4LD0 - chains A and D of the 5 polymer chains in the assembly; structure by X-ray diffraction, 3.75 A resolution.

Chain A:
Protein: Crossover junction endodeoxyribonuclease RuvC
From: Thermus thermophilus
Notes: EC 3.1.22.4; fragment: RuvC
Reference sequence: Q5SJC4 (RUVC_THET8); residues 1-166 here = UniProt positions 1-166
Sequence (169 residues; numbered -2 to 166; the number before each row is that of its first residue; numbers below 1 keep their minus sign (Gly-2 is residue -2)):
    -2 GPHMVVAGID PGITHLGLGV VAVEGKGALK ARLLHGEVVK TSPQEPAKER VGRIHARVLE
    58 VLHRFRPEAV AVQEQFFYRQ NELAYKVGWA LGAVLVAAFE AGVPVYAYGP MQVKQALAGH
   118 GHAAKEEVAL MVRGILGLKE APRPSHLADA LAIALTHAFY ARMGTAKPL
Not modelled in the structure: -2 to 0, 22-23, 116-121
Differences from the reference sequence: expression tag (-2 to 0); engineered mutation Gln70 (Glu in Q5SJC4)
Curated features (UniProtKB/Swiss-Prot):
  - motif: Phe74 to Arg76 (Wedge)
  - active site: Asp7, His143, Asp146
  - binding site (Mg(2+)): Asp7, His143
  - binding site (DNA): Ile10, Thr11, Pro40, Arg47, Phe73, Phe74, Arg76, Gln77, Leu80, Lys83, Met108, Arg140
  - mutagenesis: Phe73 (F73A: About 50% HJ resolution activity), Phe74 (F74A: Slightly reduced HJ resolution activity, altered sequence specificity), Tyr75 (Y75A: Improved HJ resolution), Arg76 (R76A: Reduced HJ resolution), His143 (H143A: About wild-type HJ resolution; H143D: Improved HJ resolution), Asp146 (D146N: Loss of HJ resolution)
From the paper describing this entry:
  - mutagenesis - E70Q: abolished catalytic activity
  - binding site for the 31-nt DNA strand: Thr11, Pro40, Arg47, Arg76, Gln77, Leu80, Lys83, Met108, Arg140
  - mutagenesis - R76A: decreased catalytic activity
  - conformationally variable residues (loop rearrangement): Tyr75
  - mutagenesis - Y75A, Y75A/H143D, H143D: increased catalytic activity
  - binding site for the 31-nt DNA strand: Phe73, Lys111 (proposed by the authors, not directly observed)
  - catalytic residues: His143 (by similarity / conservation)
  - binding site for the 13-nt DNA strand (chain D): Arg76 (proposed by the authors, not directly observed)
  - binding site for the 13-nt DNA strand (chain D): Gln77, Arg140

Chain D:
Molecule: 13-nt DNA strand
Sequence (13 nucleotides; each row starts with the number of its first residue):
     1 ATCTGCCGAT TCT

Chain A / chain D interface:
Contacting residue pairs - 5 pairs, chain A then chain D:
  Lys37(A) - DC3(D)  salt bridge to the phosphate
  Arg76(A) - DA9(D)  base contact
  Asn78(A) - DT10(D)  phosphate contact
  Arg140(A) - DC3(D)  phosphate contact
  Arg140(A) - DT4(D)  salt bridge to the phosphate
Also at the interface, not in a pair above, chain A (5 interface residues in all): Gln77

Overview:
5 residues of chain A and 4 residues of chain D are in contact; the contacts include 2 salt bridges. Polar
pairs include Lys37(A)-DC3(D) and Arg140(A)-DT4(D). The paper reports the catalytic residue His143(A); Y75A,
Y75A/H143D and H143D of chain A increase catalytic activity; 5 substitutions were tested in all.
Here chain A is Crossover junction endodeoxyribonuclease RuvC (Thermus thermophilus) and chain D is a 13-nt
DNA strand. Entry 4LD0 (T. thermophilus RuvC in complex with Holliday junction substrate) was determined by
X-ray diffraction.
